PDB entry 7N33 | electron microscopy, 2.50 A resolution | chains A and D of the 12 polymer chains in the assembly

== Chain A (and D) ==
Molecule: Uridylate-specific endoribonuclease
From: Severe acute respiratory syndrome coronavirus 2
Notes: EC 3.1.-.-; chain D of this document is another copy of the same molecule, construct and numbering; everything in this record applies to it too
UniProtKB: P0DTD1 (R1AB_SARS2); residues 2-345 here correspond to UniProt positions 6453-6796 (UniProt number = residue number + 6451)
Amino-acid sequence (360 residues; numbered -14 to 345; the number before each row is that of its first residue; numbers below 1 keep their minus sign (Gly-14 is residue -14)):
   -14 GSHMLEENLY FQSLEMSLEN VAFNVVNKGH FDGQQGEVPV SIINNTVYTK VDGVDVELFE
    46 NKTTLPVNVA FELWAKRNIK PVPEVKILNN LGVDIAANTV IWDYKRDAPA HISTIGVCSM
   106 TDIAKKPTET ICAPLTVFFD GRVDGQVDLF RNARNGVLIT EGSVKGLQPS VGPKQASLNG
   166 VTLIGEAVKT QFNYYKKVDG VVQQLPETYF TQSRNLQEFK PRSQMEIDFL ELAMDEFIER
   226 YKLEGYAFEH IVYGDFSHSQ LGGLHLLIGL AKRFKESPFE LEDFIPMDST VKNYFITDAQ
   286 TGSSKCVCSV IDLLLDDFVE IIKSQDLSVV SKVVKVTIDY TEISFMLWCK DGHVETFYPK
Unresolved in the structure: -14 to -1
Construct notes: expression tag (-14 to 1)
UniProt features mapped onto this chain:
  - active site: His235 (Proton donor), His250 (Proton acceptor), Lys290 (For uridylate-specific endoribonuclease nsp15 activity)
  - binding site (uracil): Lys290 to Ser294, Thr341 to Lys345
  - site: Lys290 (Transition state stabilizer), Ser294 (Uracil recognition site)
From the paper describing this entry:
  - catalytic residues: His235, His250, Lys290
  - binding site for the 3-nt RNA strand: Ser294, Tyr343
  - specificity-determining residues: Asn278, Ser294
  - contacts within the chain: Asn278-Ser294 (hydrogen bond)
  - binding site for the 3-nt RNA strand: His250, Lys290 (from molecular simulation)
  - contacts within the chain: His250-Ser294 (backbone contact) (from molecular simulation)
  - mutagenesis - H15A, S294A, Y343A: abolished catalytic activity
  - mutagenesis - K13A (2-fold), N278A (2-fold), W333A (2-fold): decreased catalytic activity
  - mutagenesis - C291A: unchanged catalytic activity
  - mutagenesis - D17S (2-fold): increased catalytic activity

== Chain A / chain D interface ==
Residue-residue contacts (38):
  Met1(A) - Glu4(D)
  Met1(A) - Glu22(D)  hydrogen bond (backbone-side chain)
  Ser2(A) - Ser2(D)  hydrogen bond
  Ser2(A) - Glu4(D)
  Ser2(A) - Glu22(D)
  Leu3(A) - Glu4(D)  hydrogen bond (backbone-side chain)
  Glu4(A) - Met1(D)
  Glu4(A) - Ser2(D)
  Glu4(A) - Leu3(D)  hydrogen bond (side chain-backbone)
  Glu22(A) - Met1(D)  hydrogen bond (side chain-backbone)
  Glu22(A) - Ser2(D)
  Pro24(A) - Ser104(D)
  Pro24(A) - Met105(D)  hydrophobic
  Val25(A) - Asn53(D)  hydrogen bond (backbone-side chain)
  Val25(A) - Met105(D)
  Ser26(A) - Pro51(D)
  Ser26(A) - Asn53(D)
  Ser26(A) - Met105(D)
  Ile27(A) - Ile27(D)  hydrophobic
  Ile27(A) - Pro51(D)
  Ile27(A) - Val52(D)
  Ile27(A) - Asn53(D)  hydrogen bond (backbone-side chain)
  Ile28(A) - Pro51(D)  hydrophobic
  Lys35(A) - Met105(D)
  Asp40(A) - Met105(D)
  Pro51(A) - Ser26(D)
  Pro51(A) - Ile27(D)
  Pro51(A) - Ile28(D)  hydrophobic
  Val52(A) - Ile27(D)
  Asn53(A) - Val25(D)  hydrogen bond (side chain-backbone)
  Asn53(A) - Ser26(D)
  Asn53(A) - Ile27(D)  hydrogen bond (side chain-backbone)
  Ser104(A) - Pro24(D)
  Met105(A) - Pro24(D)  hydrophobic
  Met105(A) - Val25(D)
  Met105(A) - Ser26(D)
  Met105(A) - Lys35(D)
  Met105(A) - Asp40(D)
Other interface residues (no listed pair), chain A (19 interface residues in all): Glu0, Val54
Other interface residues (no listed pair), chain D (19 interface residues in all): Glu0, Val54

== Overview ==
The chain A/chain D interface involves 19 residues from each chain, with 9 hydrogen bonds. Polar contacts
include Met1(A)-Glu22(D), Ser2(A)-Ser2(D) and Leu3(A)-Glu4(D). From the paper: catalytic residues His235(A),
His250(A) and Lys290(A); H15A, S294A and Y343A of chain A abolish catalytic activity; 8 substitutions were
tested in all.
Chain A and chain D are both Uridylate-specific endoribonuclease (Severe acute respiratory syndrome
coronavirus 2); the structure, SARS-CoV-2 Nsp15 endoribonuclease pre-cleavage state, was determined by
electron microscopy, deposited together with 7N06.
